PDB entry 3GS6 | X-ray diffraction, 2.30 A resolution | chain A

== Chain A ==
Molecule: Beta-hexosaminidase
Organism: Vibrio cholerae
Notes: EC 3.2.1.52
UniProt: Q9KU37 (NAGZ_VIBCH); residues 1-330 here = UniProt positions 1-330
Chain sequence (340 residues; row label = number of the first residue in the row):
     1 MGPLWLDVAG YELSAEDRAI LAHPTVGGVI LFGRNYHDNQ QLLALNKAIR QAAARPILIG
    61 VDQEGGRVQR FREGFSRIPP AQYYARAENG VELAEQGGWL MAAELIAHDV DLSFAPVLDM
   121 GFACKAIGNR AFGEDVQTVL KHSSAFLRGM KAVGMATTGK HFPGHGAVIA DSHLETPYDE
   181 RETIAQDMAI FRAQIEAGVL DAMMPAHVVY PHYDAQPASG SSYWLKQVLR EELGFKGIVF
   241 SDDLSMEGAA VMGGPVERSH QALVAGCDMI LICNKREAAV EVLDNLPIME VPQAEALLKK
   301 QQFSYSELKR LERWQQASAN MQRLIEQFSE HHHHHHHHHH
Not modelled in the structure: 170-172, 247-250, 330-340
Construct notes: engineered mutation Ala-19 (Glu in Q9KU37), Ala-22 (Gln in Q9KU37), Ala-54 (Lys in Q9KU37); expression tag (331-340)
Ligand contacts: N-butyryl-PUGNAc (NP6; [[(3R,4R,5S,6R)-3-(butanoylamino)-4,5-dihydroxy-6-(hydroxymethyl)oxan-2-ylidene]amino] N-phenylcarbamate): Ile-30, Phe-32, Asp-62, Glu-64, Arg-70, Phe-114, Ala-126, Ile-127, Arg-130, Lys-160, His-161, His-165, Met-204, Asp-243, Met-246, Leu-271
Swiss-Prot annotation at these positions:
  - active site: His-173 (Proton donor/acceptor), Asp-242 (Nucleophile)
  - binding site (substrate): Asp-62, Arg-70, Arg-130, Lys-160, His-161
  - site: Asp-171 (Important for catalytic activity)
What the authors report for this chain:
  - binding site for N-butyryl-PUGNAc: Asp-62, Ile-127, Arg-130, Lys-160, His-161
  - conformationally variable residues (loop rearrangement): Met-246 to Val-251
  - mutagenesis - E19A/Q22A/K54A: unchanged catalytic activity on pNP-GlcNAc

== Overview ==
Bound to chain A: N-butyryl-PUGNAc. UniProt lists active-site residues His-173 and Asp-242 and 5
substrate-binding residues. The paper reports a binding site for N-butyryl-PUGNAc at Asp-62, Ile-127 and
Arg-130 among others; E19A/Q22A/K54A leave catalytic activity on pNP-GlcNAc unchanged.
Chain A is Beta-hexosaminidase (Vibrio cholerae); the structure, Vibrio Cholerea family 3 glycoside hydrolase
(NagZ)in complex with N-butyryl-PUGNAc, was determined by X-ray diffraction together with 3GSM and 2WCA from
the same study.
